PDB entry 6LFF | X-ray diffraction, 1.79 A resolution | chains A and D of the 3 polymer chains in the assembly

[Chain A]
Name: DNA-binding protein SATB1
Organism: Homo sapiens
UniProtKB: Q01826 (SATB1_HUMAN); residues 368-452 here = UniProt positions 368-452
Amino-acid sequence (93 residues; numbered 364 to 456; the number before each row is that of its first residue):
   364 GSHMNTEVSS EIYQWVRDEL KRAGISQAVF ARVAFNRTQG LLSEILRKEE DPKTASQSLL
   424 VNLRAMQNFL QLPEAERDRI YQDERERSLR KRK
Not modelled in the structure: 364-370, 453-456
Construct notes: expression tag (364-367, 453-456)
UniProt features mapped onto this chain:
  - binding site (DNA): Gln-390, Arg-400 to Arg-410, Asn-425
  - natural variant: Gln-402 (Q402R: In DHDBV), Glu-407 (E407G: In DHDBV; E407Q: In DHDBV), Glu-413 (E413K: In DHDBV), Gln-420 (Q420R: In DHDBV)
  - mutagenesis: Ser-373 (S373A: Slightly reduced MAR-DNA-binding), Arg-380 (R380N: Reduced MAR-DNA-binding), Lys-384 (K384N: Impaired MAR-DNA-binding), Arg-395 (R395N: Reduced MAR-DNA-binding), Gln-402 (Q402A: Impaired MAR-DNA-binding), Gly-403 (G403A: Impaired MAR-DNA-binding), Ser-406 (S406A: Impaired MAR-DNA-binding), Arg-410 (R410N: Impaired MAR-DNA-binding), Lys-411 (K411R: Normal sumoylation), Lys-416 (K416N: Impaired MAR-DNA-binding), Arg-427 (R427N: Reduced MAR-DNA-binding), Arg-442 (R442N: Reduced MAR-DNA-binding), 1 further mutagenesis entry in UniProt
Reported in the primary citation:
  - binding site for the 12-nt DNA strand: Arg-400, Thr-401, Leu-404, Leu-422, Asn-425
  - conformationally variable residues (side-chain flip): Arg-400
  - binding site for the 12-nt DNA strand (chain D): Gln-390, Ser-406, Arg-410

[Chain D]
Molecule: 12-nt DNA strand
Sequence (12 nucleotides; each row starts with the number of its first residue):
     1 GCATXXXXTA GC
Modified positions: AS (2-deoxy-adenosine -5'-thio-monophosphate) at position 5, PST (thymidine-5'-thiophosphate) at position 6, AS (2-deoxy-adenosine -5'-thio-monophosphate) at position 7, PST (thymidine-5'-thiophosphate) at position 8

[How chain A and chain D interact]
Pairs across the interface (12; chain A residue first):
  Ser-389(A) / PST_6(D)  phosphate contact
  Gln-390(A) / PST_6(D)  hydrogen bond to the phosphate
  Gln-390(A) / AS_7(D)  hydrogen bond to the phosphate
  Ala-391(A) / PST_6(D)  base contact
  Gln-402(A) / PST_6(D)  sugar contact
  Gln-402(A) / AS_7(D)  base contact
  Gly-403(A) / PST_8(D)  base contact
  Ser-406(A) / AS_7(D)  hydrogen bond to the phosphate
  Ser-406(A) / PST_8(D)  base contact
  Glu-407(A) / PST_8(D)  base contact
  Glu-407(A) / DT9(D)  base contact
  Arg-410(A) / PST_8(D)  base contact
Interface residues without a listed pair, chain A (10 interface residues in all): Ile-388, Arg-448
Interface residues without a listed pair, chain D (5 interface residues in all): AS_5

[Summary]
10 residues of chain A face 5 of chain D across their interface, with 3 hydrogen bonds. Polar contacts include
Gln-390(A)/PST_6(D), Gln-390(A)/AS_7(D) and Ser-406(A)/AS_7(D). The paper reports a binding site for the 12-nt
DNA strand at Arg-400(A), Thr-401(A) and Leu-404(A) among others; a binding site for the 12-nt DNA strand
(chain D) at Gln-390(A), Ser-406(A) and Arg-410(A).
Chain A is DNA-binding protein SATB1 (Homo sapiens) and chain D is a 12-nt DNA strand; the structure,
transcription factor SATB1 CUTr1 domain in complex with a phosphorothioate DNA, was determined by X-ray
diffraction.
